6X3Z - chains B and C of the 9 polymer chains in the assembly; structure by electron microscopy, 3.23 A resolution.

[Chain B]
Protein: Gamma-aminobutyric acid receptor subunit alpha-1
Source organism: Homo sapiens
Reference sequence: P14867 (GBRA1_HUMAN); the construct has insertions or renumbered stretches relative to UniProt, so the offset changes along the chain: 1-312 = UniProt 28-339; 320-358 = UniProt 418-456
Sequence (358 residues; row label = number of the first residue in the row):
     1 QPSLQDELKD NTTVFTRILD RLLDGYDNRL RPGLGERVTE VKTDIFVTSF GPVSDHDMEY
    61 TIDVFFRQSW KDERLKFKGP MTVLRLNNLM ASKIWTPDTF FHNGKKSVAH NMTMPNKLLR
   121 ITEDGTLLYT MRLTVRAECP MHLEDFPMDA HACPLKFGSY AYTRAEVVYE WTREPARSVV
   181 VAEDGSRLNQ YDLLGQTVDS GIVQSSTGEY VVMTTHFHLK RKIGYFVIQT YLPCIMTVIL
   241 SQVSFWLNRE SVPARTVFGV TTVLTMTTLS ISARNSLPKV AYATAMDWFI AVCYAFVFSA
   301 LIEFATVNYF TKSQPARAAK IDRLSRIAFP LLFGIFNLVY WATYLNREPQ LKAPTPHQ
Unresolved in the structure: 1-9, 348-358
Disulfides: Cys139-Cys153
Covalent attachments: glycan linked to Asn111
Construct notes: linker (313-319)
Residues lining bound ligands: gamma-amino-butanoic acid (ABU): Phe65, Arg67, Leu118, Thr130

[Chain C]
Protein: Gamma-aminobutyric acid receptor subunit beta-2
Source organism: Homo sapiens
Reference sequence: P47870 (GBRB2_HUMAN), isoform P47870-1; the construct has insertions or renumbered stretches relative to UniProt, so the offset changes along the chain: 1-307 = UniProt 25-331; 316-341 = UniProt 487-512
Sequence (364 residues; row label = number of the first residue in the row):
     1 QSVNDPSNMS LVKETVDRLL KGYDIRLRPD FGGPPVAVGM NIDIASIDMV SEVNMDYTLT
    61 MYFQQAWRDK RLSYNVIPLN LTLDNRVADQ LWVPDTYFLN DKKSFVHGVT VKNRMIRLHP
   121 DGTVLYGLRI TTTAACMMDL RRYPLDEQNC TLEIESYGYT TDDIEFYWRG DDNAVTGVTK
   181 IELPQFSIVD YKLITKKVVF STGSYPRLSL SFKLKRNIGY FILQTYMPSI LITILSWVSF
   241 WINYDASAAR VALGITTVLT MTTINTHLRE TLPKIPYVKA IDMYLMGCFV FVFMALLEYA
   301 LVNYIFFSQP ARAAAIDRWS RIFFPVVFSF FNIVYWLYYV NVDGSGATNF SLLKQAGDVE
   361 ENPG
Unresolved in the structure: 1-6, 341-364
Disulfides: Cys136-Cys150
Covalent attachments: N-acetylglucosamine (NAG) linked to Asn80, Asn149
Construct notes: linker (308-315)
Residues lining bound ligands: gamma-amino-butanoic acid (ABU): Tyr97, Glu155, Ser156, Tyr157, Phe200, Thr202, Tyr205

[Chain B / chain C interface]
Residue-residue contacts (96):
  Gly25(B) with Lys13(C), hydrogen bond (backbone-side chain)
  Asp27(B) with Lys13(C)
  Asn28(B) with Asp84(C); Arg86(C)
  Arg29(B) with Val16(C); Asp17(C), salt bridge; Leu20(C); Leu83(C); Asp84(C), hydrogen bond (backbone-backbone); Val87(C); Gln90(C)
  Leu30(B) with Met9(C); Lys13(C)
  Arg31(B) with Met9(C)
  Gly33(B) with Met9(C)
  Leu34(B) with Val12(C), hydrophobic; Leu81(C), hydrophobic
  Gly35(B) with Asn8(C), hydrogen bond (backbone-side chain)
  Glu36(B) with Asn8(C)
  Asp57(B) with Met49(C)
  Ser92(B) with Arg86(C), hydrogen bond (backbone-side chain)
  Ile94(B) with Arg86(C), hydrogen bond (backbone-side chain)
  Asp98(B) with Val111(C)
  Thr99(B) with Val109(C); Thr110(C), hydrogen bond (backbone-backbone)
  Phe100(B) with Tyr62(C); Val109(C); Asn113(C); Arg129(C)
  Phe101(B) with Val109(C), hydrophobic; Arg129(C), hydrogen bond (backbone-side chain)
  His102(B) with Tyr62(C); Arg129(C)
  Gly104(B) with His107(C); Arg129(C), hydrogen bond (backbone-side chain)
  Lys105(B) with Asp48(C); Phe105(C); His107(C)
  Lys106(B) with Phe105(C)
  Ser107(B) with Val109(C)
  Val108(B) with Val109(C)
  Ala109(B) with Val109(C)
  Met131(B) with Thr110(C)
  Leu133(B) with Val109(C), hydrophobic
  Glu138(B) with Ser46(C), hydrogen bond; Asp48(C)
  Tyr160(B) with Tyr62(C), hydrophobic; Arg114(C); Met115(C), hydrophobic; Gly127(C); Leu128(C), hydrogen bond (side chain-backbone); Arg129(C), hydrogen bond (side chain-backbone)
  Ala161(B) with Thr82(C); Met115(C), hydrophobic; Arg117(C), hydrogen bond (backbone-side chain)
  Tyr162(B) with Thr82(C), hydrogen bond (side chain-backbone); Leu83(C); Asp84(C)
  Glu166(B) with Thr82(C), hydrogen bond
  Ser206(B) with Asp43(C), hydrogen bond; Gln64(C), hydrogen bond
  Thr207(B) with Gln64(C); Met115(C); Arg117(C), hydrogen bond (backbone-side chain); Leu125(C)
  Tyr210(B) with Arg117(C), hydrogen bond
  Val252(B) with Ile242(C), hydrophobic
  Pro253(B) with Ala249(C), hydrophobic
  Thr256(B) with Ile242(C); Ala249(C)
  Val260(B) with Leu253(C), hydrophobic; Thr256(C)
  Val263(B) with Leu235(C), hydrophobic
  Leu264(B) with Thr260(C)
  Thr267(B) with Ile232(C)
  Ile271(B) with Gln224(C); Ile264(C), hydrophobic
  Arg274(B) with Tyr220(C); Leu223(C); Gln224(C)
  Lys279(B) with Pro184(C); Tyr220(C)
  Val280(B) with Pro184(C); Tyr220(C)
  Ala281(B) with Pro184(C); Asn217(C); Gly219(C); Tyr220(C)
  Tyr294(B) with Leu231(C), hydrophobic
  Phe298(B) with Ile234(C), hydrophobic
  Leu301(B) with Leu235(C), hydrophobic; Val238(C), hydrophobic
  Phe304(B) with Ile242(C), hydrophobic
  Asn308(B) with Ile242(C)
  Tyr309(B) with Arg321(C)
  Lys312(B) with Asn243(C)
Interface residues without a listed pair, chain B (65 interface residues in all): Pro32, Phe66, Arg74, Lys93, Trp95, Pro97, Asn103, Thr163, Ser205, Tyr282, Ala283, Asp287
Interface residues without a listed pair, chain C (60 interface residues in all): Leu79, Thr131, Gln185, Pro228, Trp241, Ala246, Leu259, His267

[In short]
The interface between chain B and chain C involves 65 residues on one side and 60 on the other, with 18
hydrogen bonds and 1 salt bridge. Among the polar pairs are Arg29(B)-Asp17(C), Gly25(B)-Lys13(C) and
Gly35(B)-Asn8(C). Bound to chain B: gamma-amino-butanoic acid.
Here chain B is Gamma-aminobutyric acid receptor subunit alpha-1 and chain C is Gamma-aminobutyric acid
receptor subunit beta-2, both from Homo sapiens. Entry 6X3Z (Human GABAA receptor alpha1-beta2-gamma2 subtype
in complex with GABA) was determined by electron microscopy (same publication as 6X3S, 6X3T, 6X3U, 6X3V, 6X3W,
6X3X and 6X40).
